Entry 8F8F (X-ray diffraction, 2.00 A resolution); this record covers chains A and B.

# Chain A (and B)
Molecule: (2E, 6E)-farnesyl diphosphate synthase
Source organism: Mycobacterium tuberculosis
Notes: EC 2.5.1.10, 2.5.1.1; chain B of this document is another copy of the same molecule, construct and numbering; everything in this record applies to it too
UniProt: O53507 (GFPPS_MYCTU); numbering as in UniProt (aligned over 1-352)
Amino-acid sequence (387 residues; each row starts with the number of its first residue; numbers below 1 keep their minus sign (Met-34 is residue -34)):
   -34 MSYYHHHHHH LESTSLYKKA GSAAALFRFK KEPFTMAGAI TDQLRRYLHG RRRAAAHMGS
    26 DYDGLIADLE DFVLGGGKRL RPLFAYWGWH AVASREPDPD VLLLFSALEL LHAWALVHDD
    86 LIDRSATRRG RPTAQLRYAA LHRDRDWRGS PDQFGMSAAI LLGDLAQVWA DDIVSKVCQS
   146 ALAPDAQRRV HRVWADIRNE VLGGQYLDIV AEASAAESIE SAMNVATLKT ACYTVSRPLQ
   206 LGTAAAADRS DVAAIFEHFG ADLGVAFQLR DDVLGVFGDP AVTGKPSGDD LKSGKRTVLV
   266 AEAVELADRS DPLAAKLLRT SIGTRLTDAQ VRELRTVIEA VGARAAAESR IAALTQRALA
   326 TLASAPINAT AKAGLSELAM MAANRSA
Not modelled in the structure: -34 to -1, 349-352
Sequence notes: expression tag (-34 to 0)
Modified / non-standard residues: Cys197 (s,S-(2-hydroxyethyl)thiocysteine; CME)
Swiss-Prot annotation at these positions:
  - motif (DDXXD motif): Asp84 to Asp88, Asp236 to Gly240
  - binding site (isopentenyl diphosphate): Lys43, Arg46, His77, Arg94
  - binding site (Mg(2+)): Asp84, Asp88
Metal / ion sites: Mg2+: Ser140 (shared with Ser140(B) of chain B)
What the authors report for this chain:
  - specificity-determining residues: Trp79, Leu167, Tyr198 (proposed by the authors, not directly observed)

# How chain A and chain B interact
Contacting residue pairs (111; chain A residue first):
  Arg16(A) - Ala160(B)
  Arg16(A) - Asn164(B)
  Ala20(A) - Asn164(B)
  Met23(A) - Asn164(B)
  Met23(A) - Gly168(B)
  Met23(A) - Leu172(B)
  Asp26(A) - Tyr171(B)
  Asp26(A) - Val175(B)
  Tyr27(A) - Asn164(B)  hydrogen bond
  Tyr27(A) - Leu167(B)
  Tyr27(A) - Gly168(B)
  Tyr27(A) - Tyr171(B)  hydrophobic
  Tyr27(A) - Leu172(B)  hydrophobic
  Leu30(A) - Tyr171(B)  hydrophobic
  Trp79(A) - Asp129(B)  hydrogen bond
  His83(A) - Ile125(B)
  His83(A) - Asp129(B)  salt bridge
  Leu86(A) - Gln118(B)
  Leu86(A) - Met121(B)
  Ile87(A) - Gln118(B)
  Ile87(A) - Ser122(B)
  Ile87(A) - Leu126(B)  hydrophobic
  Arg89(A) - Gln118(B)
  Tyr103(A) - Tyr171(B)
  His107(A) - Ala178(B)
  Trp112(A) - Ala178(B)
  Trp112(A) - Ser179(B)
  Arg113(A) - Glu177(B)
  Arg113(A) - Ala178(B)  hydrogen bond (backbone-backbone)
  Arg113(A) - Ala180(B)
  Arg113(A) - Arg261(B)
  Arg113(A) - Ile287(B)  hydrogen bond (side chain-backbone)
  Gln118(A) - Leu86(B)  hydrogen bond (side chain-backbone)
  Gln118(A) - Ile87(B)  hydrogen bond (side chain-backbone)
  Gln118(A) - Asp88(B)
  Gln118(A) - Arg89(B)  hydrogen bond
  Phe119(A) - Ile174(B)  hydrophobic
  Met121(A) - Leu86(B)
  Ser122(A) - Ile87(B)
  Ala123(A) - Tyr171(B)  hydrophobic
  Ile125(A) - His83(B)
  Leu126(A) - Ile87(B)  hydrophobic
  Leu126(A) - Leu167(B)  hydrophobic
  Leu126(A) - Gln170(B)
  Leu126(A) - Tyr171(B)
  Leu126(A) - Ile174(B)  hydrophobic
  Asp129(A) - Trp79(B)  hydrogen bond
  Asp129(A) - His83(B)  salt bridge
  Asp129(A) - Asp129(B)
  Asp129(A) - Leu167(B)
  Leu130(A) - Leu167(B)  hydrophobic
  Gln132(A) - Asp129(B)
  Gln132(A) - Gln132(B)
  Gln132(A) - Val133(B)
  Val133(A) - Gln132(B)
  Val133(A) - Arg163(B)  hydrogen bond (backbone-side chain)
  Val133(A) - Leu167(B)  hydrophobic
  Trp134(A) - Asn164(B)
  Asp136(A) - Gln132(B)
  Asp136(A) - Asp136(B)
  Asp136(A) - Arg163(B)  salt bridge
  Asp137(A) - His156(B)
  Asp137(A) - Ala160(B)
  Asp137(A) - Arg163(B)  salt bridge
  Ser140(A) - Ser140(B)
  Ser140(A) - His156(B)
  Gln144(A) - Gln152(B)  hydrogen bond (side chain-backbone)
  Gln144(A) - Arg153(B)
  Gln144(A) - His156(B)
  Gln152(A) - Gln144(B)  hydrogen bond (backbone-side chain)
  Gln152(A) - Gln152(B)
  Arg153(A) - Gln144(B)
  His156(A) - Asp137(B)
  His156(A) - Ser140(B)
  His156(A) - Gln144(B)
  Ala160(A) - Asp137(B)
  Arg163(A) - Val133(B)  hydrogen bond (side chain-backbone)
  Arg163(A) - Asp136(B)  salt bridge
  Arg163(A) - Asp137(B)  salt bridge
  Asn164(A) - Ala20(B)
  Asn164(A) - Met23(B)
  Asn164(A) - Tyr27(B)  hydrogen bond
  Asn164(A) - Trp134(B)
  Leu167(A) - Tyr27(B)
  Leu167(A) - Leu126(B)  hydrophobic
  Leu167(A) - Asp129(B)
  Leu167(A) - Leu130(B)  hydrophobic
  Leu167(A) - Val133(B)  hydrophobic
  Gly168(A) - Tyr27(B)
  Gln170(A) - Leu126(B)
  Tyr171(A) - Asp26(B)
  Tyr171(A) - Tyr27(B)  hydrophobic
  Tyr171(A) - Leu30(B)  hydrophobic
  Tyr171(A) - Tyr103(B)
  Tyr171(A) - Leu106(B)
  Tyr171(A) - Phe119(B)
  Tyr171(A) - Ala123(B)  hydrophobic
  Tyr171(A) - Leu126(B)
  Leu172(A) - Met23(B)
  Leu172(A) - Tyr27(B)  hydrophobic
  Ile174(A) - Phe119(B)  hydrophobic
  Val175(A) - Asp26(B)
  Glu177(A) - Arg113(B)  hydrogen bond (backbone-side chain)
  Ala178(A) - His107(B)
  Ala178(A) - Trp112(B)
  Ala178(A) - Arg113(B)  hydrogen bond (backbone-backbone)
  Ser179(A) - Trp112(B)
  Ala180(A) - Arg113(B)
  Arg261(A) - Arg113(B)
  Ile287(A) - Arg113(B)
  Gly288(A) - Arg113(B)  hydrogen bond (backbone-side chain)
Also at the interface, not in a pair above, chain A (58 interface residues in all): Ser115, Asp117, Lys141, Ser145, Glu165, Leu193, Arg284
Also at the interface, not in a pair above, chain B (56 interface residues in all): Arg16, Lys141, Glu165, Leu193, Arg284

# Summary
Chain A and chain B form an interface of 58 and 56 residues respectively, with 16 hydrogen bonds and 6 salt
bridges. Polar pairs include His83(A)-Asp129(B), Asp136(A)-Arg163(B) and Asp137(A)-Arg163(B). UniProt lists 4
isopentenyl diphosphate-binding residues and Mg2+-binding residues Asp84(A) and Asp88(A) on chain A. From the
paper: specificity determinants Trp79(A), Leu167(A) and Tyr198(A).
Both chains are (2E, 6E)-farnesyl diphosphate synthase (Mycobacterium tuberculosis). Entry 8F8F (The structure
of Rv2173 from M. tuberculosis (APO form)) was determined by X-ray diffraction together with 8F8L from the
same study.
